Entry 2FPK (X-ray diffraction, 2.10 A resolution); this record covers chain A.

[Chain A]
Molecule: DNA repair and recombination protein radA
From: Methanococcus voltae
Reference sequence: O73948 (RADA_METVO); residues 1-322 here = UniProt positions 1-322
Sequence (322 residues; row label = number of the first residue in the row):
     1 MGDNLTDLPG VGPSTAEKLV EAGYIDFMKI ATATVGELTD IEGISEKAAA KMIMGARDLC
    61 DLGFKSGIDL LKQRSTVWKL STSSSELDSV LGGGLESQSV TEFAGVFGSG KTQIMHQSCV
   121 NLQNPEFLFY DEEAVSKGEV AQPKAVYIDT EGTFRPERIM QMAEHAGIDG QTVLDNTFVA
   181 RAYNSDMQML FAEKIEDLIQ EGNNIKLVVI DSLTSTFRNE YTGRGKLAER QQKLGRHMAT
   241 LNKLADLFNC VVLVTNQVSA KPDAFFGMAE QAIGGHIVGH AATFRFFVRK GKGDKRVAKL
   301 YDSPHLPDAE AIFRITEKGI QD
Disordered / not traced: 1-4, 260-278
Construct notes: engineered mutation Gly2 (Ser in O73948)
Swiss-Prot annotation at these positions:
  - binding site (ATP): Gly105 to Thr112

[Summary]
Curated annotation (UniProt) lists 8 ATP-binding residues.
Chain A is DNA repair and recombination protein radA (Methanococcus voltae); the structure, RadA recombinase
in complex with ADP, was determined by X-ray diffraction, deposited together with 2FPL and 2FPM.
